4R0T - chain B; structure by X-ray diffraction, 2.60 A resolution.

== Chain B ==
Protein: Protein tyrosine phosphatase TpbA
From: Pseudomonas aeruginosa PAO1
UniProt: Q9HXC7 (Q9HXC7_PSEAE); numbering as in UniProt (aligned over 1-218)
Chain sequence (218 residues; numbered 1 to 218; the number before each row is that of its first residue):
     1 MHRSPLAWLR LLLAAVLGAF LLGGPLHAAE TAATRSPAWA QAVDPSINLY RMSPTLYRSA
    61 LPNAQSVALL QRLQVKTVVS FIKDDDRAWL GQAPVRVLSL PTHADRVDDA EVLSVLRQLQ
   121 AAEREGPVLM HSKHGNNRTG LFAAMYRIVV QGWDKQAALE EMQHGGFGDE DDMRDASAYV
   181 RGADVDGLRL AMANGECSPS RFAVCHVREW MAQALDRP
Not modelled in the structure: 1-33, 196-218
Sequence notes: engineered mutation Ser132 (Cys in Q9HXC7)
Residues lining bound ligands: tyrosine (TYR): His103, Ala104, Asp105, Asn137, Arg138, Asp175
UniProt features mapped onto this chain:
  - active site: Asp105 (Proton donor/acceptor)
What the authors report for this chain:
  - binding site for tyrosine: Ala104, Asp105, Arg138, Asp175
  - catalytic residues: Asp105
  - mutagenesis - D105A: decreased catalytic activity (citing earlier work)

== Summary ==
Bound to chain B: tyrosine. Curated annotation (UniProt) lists active-site residue Asp105. From the paper: the
catalytic residue Asp105; D105A reduces catalytic activity.
Chain B is Protein tyrosine phosphatase TpbA (Pseudomonas aeruginosa PAO1); the structure, Crystal structure
of P. aeruginosa TpbA (C132S) in complex with pTyr, was determined by X-ray diffraction, deposited together
with 4R0S.
